8DBS - chains B and E of the 22 polymer chains in the assembly; structure by electron microscopy, 3.50 A resolution.

# Chain B
Name: ATP synthase subunit alpha
Source organism: Escherichia coli
Notes: EC 7.1.2.2
Reference sequence: A0A7U9G3U3 (A0A7U9G3U3_ECOLX); residues 1-513 here = UniProt positions 1-513
Sequence (513 residues; numbered 1 to 513; the number before each row is that of its first residue):
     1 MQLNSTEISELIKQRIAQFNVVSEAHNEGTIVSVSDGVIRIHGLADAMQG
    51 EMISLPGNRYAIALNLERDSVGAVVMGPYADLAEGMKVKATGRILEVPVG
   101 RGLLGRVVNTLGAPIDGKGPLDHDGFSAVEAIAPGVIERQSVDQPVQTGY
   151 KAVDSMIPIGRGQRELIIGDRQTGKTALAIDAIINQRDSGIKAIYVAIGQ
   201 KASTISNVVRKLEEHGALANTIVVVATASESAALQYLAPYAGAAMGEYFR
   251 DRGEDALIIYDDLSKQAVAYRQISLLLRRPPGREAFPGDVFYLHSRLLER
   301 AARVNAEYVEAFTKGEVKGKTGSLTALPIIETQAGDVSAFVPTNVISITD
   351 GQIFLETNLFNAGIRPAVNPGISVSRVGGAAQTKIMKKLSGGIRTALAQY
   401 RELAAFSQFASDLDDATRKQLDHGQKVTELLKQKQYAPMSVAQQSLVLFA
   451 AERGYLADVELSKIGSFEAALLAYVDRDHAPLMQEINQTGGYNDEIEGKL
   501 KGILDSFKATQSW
Sequence notes: conflict Ala47 (Cys in A0A7U9G3U3), Ala90 (Cys in A0A7U9G3U3), Ala193 (Cys in A0A7U9G3U3), Ala243 (Cys in A0A7U9G3U3)
Ion coordination: Mg2+: Thr176 (together with ATP)
Small-molecule neighbours:
  - ADP (adenosine-5'-diphosphate): Val374, Ser375, Arg376
  - ATP (adenosine-5'-triphosphate): Tyr150, Asp170, Arg171, Gln172, Thr173, Gly174, Lys175, Thr176, Ala177, Glu331, Phe360, Arg365, Pro366, Gln433, Lys434, Gln435

# Chain E
Name: ATP synthase subunit beta
Source organism: Escherichia coli
Notes: EC 7.1.2.2
Reference sequence: A0A192CEZ8 (A0A192CEZ8_ECOLX); residues 0-459 here correspond to UniProt positions 1-460 (UniProt number = residue number + 1)
Sequence (460 residues; each row starts with the number of its first residue; numbering starts at 0):
     0 MATGKIVQVIGAVVDVEFPQDAVPRVYDALEVQNGNERLVLEVQQQLGGG
    50 IVRTIAMGSSDGLRRGLDVKDLEHPIEVPVGKATLGRIMNVLGEPVDMKG
   100 EIGEEERWAIHRAAPSYEELSNSQELLETGIKVIDLMAPFAKGGKVGLFG
   150 GAGVGKTVNMMELIRNIAIEHSGYSVFAGVGERTREGNDFYHEMTDSNVI
   200 DKVSLVYGQMNEPPGNRLRVALTGLTMAEKFRDEGRDVLLFVDNIYRYTL
   250 AGTEVSALLGRMPSAVGYQPTLAEEMGVLQERITSTKTGSITSVQAVYVP
   300 ADDLTDPSPATTFAHLDATVVLSRQIASLGIYPAVDPLDSTSRQLDPLVV
   350 GQEHYDTARGVQSILQRYQELKDIIAILGMDELSEEDKLVVARARKIQRF
   400 LSQPFFVAEVFTGSPGKYVSLKDTIRGFKGIMEGEYDHLPEQAFYMVGSI
   450 EEAVEKAKKL
Sequence notes: conflict Ala137 (Cys138 in A0A192CEZ8)
Ion coordination: Mg2+: Thr156 (together with ADP)
Small-molecule neighbours: ADP (adenosine-5'-diphosphate): Gly150, Ala151, Gly152, Val153, Gly154, Lys155, Thr156, Val157, Glu185, Tyr331, Pro332, Phe404, Ala407, Phe410, Thr411

# Interface between chain B and chain E
Residue-residue contacts (80; chain B residue first):
  Gly43(B) - Arg64(E)  hydrogen bond (backbone-side chain)
  Leu44(B) - Arg64(E)  hydrogen bond (backbone-side chain)
  Ala45(B) - Arg64(E)
  Asp46(B) - Arg63(E)  salt bridge
  Ala47(B) - Arg63(E)
  Met48(B) - Gly61(E)
  Met48(B) - Leu62(E)
  Met48(B) - Arg63(E)
  Gln49(B) - Val8(E)
  Gln49(B) - Gly10(E)
  Gln49(B) - Ser59(E)
  Gln49(B) - Asp60(E)
  Gln49(B) - Gly61(E)  hydrogen bond (backbone-backbone)
  Gln49(B) - Leu62(E)  hydrogen bond (backbone-backbone)
  Asn65(B) - Ile9(E)
  Leu66(B) - Gln7(E)
  Leu66(B) - Val8(E)  hydrogen bond (backbone-backbone)
  Leu66(B) - Leu62(E)
  Glu67(B) - Arg64(E)  hydrogen bond (backbone-side chain)
  Arg68(B) - Val6(E)
  Arg68(B) - Gln7(E)
  Arg68(B) - Glu16(E)  salt bridge
  Asp69(B) - Arg64(E)
  Ser70(B) - Arg64(E)
  Val71(B) - Arg64(E)
  Glu130(B) - Asp60(E)
  Ala133(B) - Asn210(E)
  Gly135(B) - Thr183(E)
  Val136(B) - Thr183(E)
  Val136(B) - Asn187(E)
  Val136(B) - Tyr206(E)  hydrophobic
  Ile137(B) - Val95(E)
  Ile137(B) - Met97(E)  hydrophobic
  Arg139(B) - Thr183(E)
  Arg139(B) - Arg184(E)
  Arg139(B) - Asn187(E)
  Ser141(B) - Asp188(E)  hydrogen bond
  Arg164(B) - Arg182(E)
  Arg283(B) - Val265(E)
  Gly288(B) - Glu253(E)
  Asp289(B) - Glu253(E)
  Phe291(B) - Arg246(E)
  Phe291(B) - Leu249(E)  hydrophobic
  Phe291(B) - Glu253(E)
  Tyr292(B) - Asn210(E)
  Tyr292(B) - Glu211(E)
  Tyr292(B) - Glu253(E)
  Ser295(B) - Met209(E)
  Glu299(B) - Thr183(E)  hydrogen bond
  Glu299(B) - Asn210(E)
  Ser338(B) - Ala300(E)
  Ile346(B) - Ala151(E)  hydrophobic
  Ser347(B) - Arg182(E)  hydrogen bond (backbone-side chain)
  Ser347(B) - Met209(E)
  Ser347(B) - Tyr297(E)  hydrogen bond
  Ile348(B) - Arg182(E)  hydrogen bond (backbone-side chain)
  Thr349(B) - Arg182(E)  hydrogen bond (backbone-side chain)
  Asp350(B) - Arg182(E)  salt bridge
  Asp350(B) - Arg184(E)  salt bridge
  Arg376(B) - Ala151(E)
  Arg376(B) - Gly152(E)
  Arg376(B) - Arg182(E)
  Arg376(B) - Phe410(E)
  Val377(B) - Arg184(E)
  Gly379(B) - Val409(E)
  Ala380(B) - Val409(E)
  Lys387(B) - Val409(E)
  Arg394(B) - Tyr331(E)
  Ala398(B) - Ser327(E)
  Gln399(B) - Leu328(E)  hydrogen bond (side chain-backbone)
  Gln399(B) - Tyr444(E)  hydrogen bond
  Glu402(B) - Leu328(E)
  Glu402(B) - Lys371(E)  salt bridge
  Glu402(B) - Arg394(E)  salt bridge
  Phe406(B) - Ile374(E)  hydrophobic
  Phe406(B) - Arg394(E)
  Gln408(B) - Ala375(E)  hydrogen bond (side chain-backbone)
  Phe409(B) - Ala375(E)
  Phe409(B) - Ile376(E)
  Gln420(B) - Gln441(E)  hydrogen bond
Interface residues without a listed pair, chain B (59 interface residues in all): Leu64, Pro134, Gln140, Val142, Arg279, Pro280, Arg296, Thr343, Gly371, Gly378, Thr395
Interface residues without a listed pair, chain E (53 interface residues in all): Ile50, Asp96, Glu185, Gly186, Tyr190, Gln208, Pro212, Arg216, Ala256, Leu257

# Overview
59 residues of chain B and 53 residues of chain E are in contact; the contacts include 16 hydrogen bonds and 6
salt bridges. Polar contacts include Asp46(B)-Arg63(E), Arg68(B)-Glu16(E) and Asp350(B)-Arg182(E). ADP is
bound between chain B and chain E. Bound to chain B: ATP.
Chain B is ATP synthase subunit alpha and chain E is ATP synthase subunit beta, both from Escherichia coli;
the structure, E. coli ATP synthase imaged in 10mM MgATP State2 "half-up" Fo classified, was determined by
electron microscopy, deposited together with 8DBP, 8DBQ, 8DBR, 8DBT, 8DBU, 8DBV and 8DBW.
